PDB entry 3RT2 | X-ray diffraction, 1.50 A resolution | chain A

Chain A:
Name: Abscisic acid receptor PYL10
Source organism: Arabidopsis thaliana
UniProt: Q8H1R0 (PYL10_ARATH); numbering as in UniProt (aligned over 1-183)
Chain sequence (183 residues; numbered 1 to 183; the number before each row is that of its first residue):
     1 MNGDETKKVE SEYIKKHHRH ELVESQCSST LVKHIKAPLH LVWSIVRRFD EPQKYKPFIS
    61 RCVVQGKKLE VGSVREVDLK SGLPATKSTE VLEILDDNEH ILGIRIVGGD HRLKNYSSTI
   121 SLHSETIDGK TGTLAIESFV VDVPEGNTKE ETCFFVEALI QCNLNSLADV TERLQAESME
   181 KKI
Disordered / not traced: 1-9, 181-183
Swiss-Prot annotation at these positions:
  - motif: S81 to A85 (Gate loop), H111 to L113 (Latch loop)
  - binding site (abscisate): K56, A85 to E90, R112 to S118, E137
  - site: P57 (Involved in ABA binding), P84 (Involved in interactions with PP2Cs), I104 (Involved in ABA binding), T148 (Involved in interactions with PP2Cs), V156 (Involved in ABA binding), L159 (Involved in ABA binding)
Disulfides: C27-C153
From the paper describing this entry:
  - interface residues: K80
  - self-association interface (contacts with another copy of this molecule); pairs are residue here / residue on that copy: K80-F154, K80-F155

In short:
From UniProt: 15 abscisate-binding residues. From the paper: the interface residue K80; a self-association
interface involving K80, F154 and F155.
Chain A is Abscisic acid receptor PYL10 (Arabidopsis thaliana); the structure, Crystal structure of apo-PYL10,
was determined by X-ray diffraction together with 3RT0 from the same study.
